Entry 6B48 (electron microscopy, 3.60 A resolution); this record covers chains H and M of the 11 polymer chains in the assembly.

== Chain H ==
Molecule: CRISPR-associated protein Csy3
Organism: Pseudomonas aeruginosa (strain UCBPP-PA14)
UniProt: Q02MM1 (CSY3_PSEAB); residues 1-342 here = UniProt positions 1-342
Chain sequence (344 residues; each row starts with the number of its first residue; numbers below 1 keep their minus sign (Met-1 is residue -1)):
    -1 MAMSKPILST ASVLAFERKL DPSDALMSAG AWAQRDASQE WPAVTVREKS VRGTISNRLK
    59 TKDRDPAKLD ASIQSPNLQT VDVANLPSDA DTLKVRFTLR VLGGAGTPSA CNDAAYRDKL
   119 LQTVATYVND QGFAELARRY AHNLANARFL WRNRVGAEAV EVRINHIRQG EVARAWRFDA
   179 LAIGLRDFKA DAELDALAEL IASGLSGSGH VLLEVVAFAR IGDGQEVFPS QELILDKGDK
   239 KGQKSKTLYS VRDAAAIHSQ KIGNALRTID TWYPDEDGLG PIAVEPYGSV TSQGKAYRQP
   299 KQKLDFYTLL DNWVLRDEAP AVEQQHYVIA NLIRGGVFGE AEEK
Unresolved in the structure: -1 to 5, 339-342
Sequence notes: initiating methionine (-1); expression tag (0)

== Chain M ==
Molecule: Pseudomonas aeruginosa strain SMC4485 CRISPR repeat sequence
Organism: Pseudomonas aeruginosa
Sequence (60 nucleotides; numbered 1 to 60; the number before each row is that of its first residue):
     1 CUAAGAAAUU CACGGCGGGC UUGAUGUCCG CGUCUACCUG GUUCACUGCC GUGUAGGCAG

== How chain H and chain M interact ==
Pairs across the interface (42; chain H residue first):
  Val11(H) - G5(M)  base contact
  Ala13(H) - G5(M)  base contact
  Phe14(H) - G5(M)  hydrogen bond to the sugar
  Arg16(H) - A6(M)  salt bridge to the phosphate
  Arg16(H) - A7(M)  salt bridge to the phosphate
  Ser48(H) - G15(M)  phosphate contact
  Val49(H) - C13(M)  sugar contact
  Val49(H) - G15(M)  phosphate contact
  Arg50(H) - C13(M)  hydrogen bond to the sugar
  Arg50(H) - G14(M)  hydrogen bond to the sugar
  Arg50(H) - G15(M)  hydrogen bond to the base
  Gly51(H) - C13(M)  base contact
  Pro74(H) - G15(M)  base contact
  Leu76(H) - G15(M)  base contact
  Gln77(H) - C13(M)  hydrogen bond to the base
  Val79(H) - C13(M)  base contact
  Trp149(H) - A8(M)  base contact
  Arg150(H) - C11(M)  salt bridge to the phosphate
  Arg150(H) - A12(M)  salt bridge to the phosphate
  Phe226(H) - C11(M)  phosphate contact
  Gln229(H) - U9(M)  sugar contact
  Gln229(H) - U10(M)  hydrogen bond to the phosphate
  Glu230(H) - U9(M)  base contact
  Leu231(H) - U9(M)  base contact
  Ile232(H) - U9(M)  base contact
  His256(H) - U9(M)  salt bridge to the phosphate
  Gln258(H) - A7(M)  sugar contact
  Gln258(H) - A8(M)  sugar contact
  Gln258(H) - U9(M)  hydrogen bond to the phosphate
  Lys259(H) - U10(M)  salt bridge to the phosphate
  Asn262(H) - A8(M)  hydrogen bond to the sugar
  Arg265(H) - A7(M)  sugar contact
  Arg265(H) - A8(M)  salt bridge to the phosphate
  Glu283(H) - A8(M)  phosphate contact
  Thr289(H) - A8(M)  hydrogen bond to the base
  Ser290(H) - A8(M)  base contact
  Arg332(H) - A6(M)  hydrogen bond to the sugar
  Arg332(H) - A7(M)  sugar contact
  Gly334(H) - G5(M)  hydrogen bond to the sugar
  Gly334(H) - A6(M)  sugar contact
  Val335(H) - G5(M)  base contact
  Val335(H) - A6(M)  base contact
Also at the interface, not in a pair above, chain H (37 interface residues in all): Leu12, Glu15, Thr52, Ala108, Ser228, Lys244, Gly333
Also at the interface, not in a pair above, chain M (13 interface residues in all): A4, C16

== Overview ==
37 residues of chain H face 13 of chain M across their interface, with 11 hydrogen bonds and 7 salt bridges.
Polar contacts include Arg50(H)-G15(M), Gln77(H)-C13(M) and Thr289(H)-A8(M).
Here chain H is CRISPR-associated protein Csy3 (Pseudomonas aeruginosa (strain UCBPP-PA14)) and chain M is
Pseudomonas aeruginosa strain SMC4485 CRISPR repeat sequence (Pseudomonas aeruginosa). Entry 6B48 (Cryo-EM
structure of Type I-F CRISPR crRNA-guided Csy surveillance complex with bound anti-CRISPR protein AcrF10) was
determined by electron microscopy, deposited together with 6B44, 6B45, 6B46 and 6B47.
